PDB entry 1IKQ | X-ray diffraction, 1.62 A resolution | chain A

== Chain A ==
Molecule: Exotoxin A
Source organism: Pseudomonas aeruginosa
Notes: EC 2.4.2.-
UniProt: P11439 (TOXA_PSEAE); residues 1-613 here correspond to UniProt positions 26-638 (UniProt number = residue number + 25)
Sequence (613 residues; numbered 1 to 613; the number before each row is that of its first residue):
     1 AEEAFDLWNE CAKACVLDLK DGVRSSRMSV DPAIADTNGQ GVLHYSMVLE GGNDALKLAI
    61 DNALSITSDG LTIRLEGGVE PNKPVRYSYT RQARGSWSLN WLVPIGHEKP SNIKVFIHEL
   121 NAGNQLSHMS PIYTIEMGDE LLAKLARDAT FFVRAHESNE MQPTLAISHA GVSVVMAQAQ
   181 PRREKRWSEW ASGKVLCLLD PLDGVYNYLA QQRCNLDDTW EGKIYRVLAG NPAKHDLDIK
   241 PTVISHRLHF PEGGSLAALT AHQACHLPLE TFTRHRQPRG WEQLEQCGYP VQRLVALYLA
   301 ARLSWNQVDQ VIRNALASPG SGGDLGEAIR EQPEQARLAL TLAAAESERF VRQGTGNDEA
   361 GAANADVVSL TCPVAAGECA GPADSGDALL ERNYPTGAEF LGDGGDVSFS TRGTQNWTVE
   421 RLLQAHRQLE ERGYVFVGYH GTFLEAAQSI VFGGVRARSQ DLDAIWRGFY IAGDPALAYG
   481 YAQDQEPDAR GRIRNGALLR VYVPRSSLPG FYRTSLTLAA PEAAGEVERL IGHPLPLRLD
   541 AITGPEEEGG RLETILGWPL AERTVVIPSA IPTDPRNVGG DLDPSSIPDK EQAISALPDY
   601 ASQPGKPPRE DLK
Unresolved in the structure: 1, 179-184, 607-613
Curated features (UniProtKB/Swiss-Prot):
  - region: A365 to G404 (Domain Ib)
  - active site: E553
  - binding site (NAD(+)): H440 to T442, S449, G454 to Q460, E553
Disulfides: C11-C15, C197-C214, C265-C287, C372-C379
Ion coordination: Na+ site 1: D54, D69; Na+ site 2: N62, L597
What the authors report for this chain:
  - binding site for chloride ion: R154, D589, K590
  - Na+ coordination: N62
  - contacts within the chain: E80-H275 (salt bridge), K114-E270 (salt bridge), D139-R274, H262-E391, Q263-E391, L267-W281, T271-W281, W281-L284, E348-R467 (salt bridge), H249-D366 (salt bridge), R247-D366 (salt bridge), R247-D387 (salt bridge)
  - catalytic residues: E553 (citing earlier work)
  - conformationally variable residues (loop rearrangement): R458 to D463, E486 to I493, T517 to E522, E546 to R551
  - mutagenesis - W466F (20-fold): decreased catalytic activity (ADP ribosyl transferase activity) (citing earlier work)
  - mutagenesis - W466F: decreased catalytic activity (glycohydrolase activity) (citing earlier work)

== Overview ==
The Na+ site 1 is built by D54 and D69. The Na+ site 2 is built by N62 and L597. UniProt lists active-site
residue E553 and 12 NAD+-binding residues. The paper reports the catalytic residue E553; W466F reduces
catalytic activity (ADP ribosyl transferase activity).
Chain A is Exotoxin A (Pseudomonas aeruginosa); the structure, Pseudomonas Aeruginosa Exotoxin A, wild type,
was determined by X-ray diffraction, deposited together with 1IKP.
